8Z3M - chains A and R of the 5 polymer chains in the assembly; structure by electron microscopy, 2.90 A resolution.

Chain A:
Name: Engineered G-alpha-q subunit
From: Homo sapiens
Chain sequence (361 residues; row label = number of the first residue in the row; note: 120 numbers in that range are skipped by the numbering (no residue carries them; nothing is unmodelled there); a row labelled like 57A-57Z holds insertion residues (57A, then the next letters in order)):
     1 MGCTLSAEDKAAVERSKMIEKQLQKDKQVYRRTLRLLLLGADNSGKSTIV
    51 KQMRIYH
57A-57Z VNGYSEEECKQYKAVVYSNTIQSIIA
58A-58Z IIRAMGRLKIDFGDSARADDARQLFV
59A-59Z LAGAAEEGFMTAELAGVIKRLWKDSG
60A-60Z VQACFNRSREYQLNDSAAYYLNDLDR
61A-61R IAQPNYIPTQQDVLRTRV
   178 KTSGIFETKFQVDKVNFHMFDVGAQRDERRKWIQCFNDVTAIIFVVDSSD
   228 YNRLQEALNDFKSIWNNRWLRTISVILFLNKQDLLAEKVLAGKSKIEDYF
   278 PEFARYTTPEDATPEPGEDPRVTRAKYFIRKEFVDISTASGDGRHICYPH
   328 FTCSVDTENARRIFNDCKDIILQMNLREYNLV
Disordered / not traced: 1-3, 57A-57Z, 58A-58Z, 59A-59Z, 60A-60Z, 61A-61R

Chain R:
Name: G-protein coupled receptor 4
From: Homo sapiens
UniProt: P46093 (GPR4_HUMAN); numbering as in UniProt (aligned over 1-362)
Chain sequence (362 residues; numbered 1 to 362; the number before each row is that of its first residue):
     1 MGNHTWEGCHVDSRVDHLFPPSLYIFVIGVGLPTNCLALWAAYRQVQQRN
    51 ELGVYLMNLSIADLLYICTLPLWVDYFLHHDNWIHGPGSCKLFGFIFYTN
   101 IYISIAFLCCISVDRYLAVAHPLRFARLRRVKTAVAVSSVVWATELGANS
   151 APLFHDELFRDRYNHTFCFEKFPMEGWVAWMNLYRVFVGFLFPWALMLLS
   201 YRGILRAVRGSVSTERQEKAKIKRLALSLIAIVLVCFAPYHVLLLSRSAI
   251 YLGRPWDCGFEERVFSAYHSSLAFTSLNCVADPILYCLVNEGARSDVAKA
   301 LHNLLRFLASDKPQEMANASLTLETPLTSKRNSTAKAMTGSWAATPPSQG
   351 DQVQLKMLPPAQ
Disordered / not traced: 1-8, 301-362
Disulfides: Cys90-Cys168
Curated features (UniProtKB/Swiss-Prot):
  - region: Glu157 to Phe172 (Extracellular loop 2 (ECL2))
  - site: Glu145 (Required for activation), His155 (Proton sensing), His165 (Proton sensing), His269 (Proton sensing)
  - glycosylation (N-linked (GlcNAc...) asparagine): Asn3, Asn164

Chain A / chain R interface:
Residue-residue contacts (37; chain A residue first):
  Gln28(A) - Arg130(R)  hydrogen bond
  Arg31(A) - Arg49(R)
  Leu34(A) - Leu123(R)  hydrophobic
  Ile323(A) - Ser213(R)
  Tyr325(A) - Ser213(R)  hydrogen bond
  Phe341(A) - Leu123(R)  hydrophobic
  Lys345(A) - Pro122(R)
  Lys345(A) - Leu123(R)
  Asp346(A) - Ser211(R)
  Asp346(A) - Ser213(R)  hydrogen bond
  Ile348(A) - Pro122(R)  hydrophobic
  Ile348(A) - Leu123(R)  hydrophobic
  Leu349(A) - Val119(R)
  Gln350(A) - Ser211(R)
  Gln350(A) - Ser213(R)  hydrogen bond
  Gln350(A) - Thr214(R)  hydrogen bond
  Asn352(A) - Ala118(R)
  Leu353(A) - Val119(R)  hydrophobic
  Leu353(A) - Val208(R)  hydrophobic
  Leu353(A) - Ile222(R)  hydrophobic
  Glu355(A) - Gln45(R)
  Glu355(A) - Asn50(R)
  Tyr356(A) - Asn50(R)
  Tyr356(A) - Leu52(R)  hydrophobic
  Tyr356(A) - Asp114(R)
  Tyr356(A) - Ala118(R)  hydrophobic
  Tyr356(A) - Arg129(R)  hydrogen bond
  Asn357(A) - Gln45(R)  hydrogen bond
  Asn357(A) - Arg115(R)  hydrogen bond (backbone-side chain)
  Asn357(A) - Leu225(R)
  Asn357(A) - Tyr286(R)
  Asn357(A) - Asn290(R)
  Leu358(A) - Arg115(R)
  Leu358(A) - Val119(R)  hydrophobic
  Leu358(A) - Ile222(R)
  Leu358(A) - Leu225(R)
  Val359(A) - Ile222(R)  hydrophobic
Also at the interface, not in a pair above, chain A (20 interface residues in all): Val192, Cys344
Also at the interface, not in a pair above, chain R (25 interface residues in all): Leu56, Tyr201, Ile204, Ala207, Val212

In short:
The interface between chain A and chain R involves 20 residues on one side and 25 on the other; the contacts
include 8 hydrogen bonds. Polar pairs include Gln28(A)-Arg130(R), Tyr325(A)-Ser213(R) and Asp346(A)-Ser213(R).
Chain A is Engineered G-alpha-q subunit and chain R is G-protein coupled receptor 4, both from Homo sapiens;
the structure, Cryo-EM structure of the hGPR4-Gq complex in pH6.5, was determined by electron microscopy.
